PDB entry 7ZMB | electron microscopy, 2.75 A resolution | chains 1 and 3 of the 43 polymer chains in the assembly

== Chain 1 ==
Molecule: NADH-ubiquinone oxidoreductase chain 1
Source organism: Chaetomium thermophilum var. thermophilum DSM 1495
Notes: EC 7.1.1.2
UniProt: G1DJA6 (G1DJA6_CHATD); residues 1-378 here = UniProt positions 1-378
Sequence (378 residues; row label = number of the first residue in the row):
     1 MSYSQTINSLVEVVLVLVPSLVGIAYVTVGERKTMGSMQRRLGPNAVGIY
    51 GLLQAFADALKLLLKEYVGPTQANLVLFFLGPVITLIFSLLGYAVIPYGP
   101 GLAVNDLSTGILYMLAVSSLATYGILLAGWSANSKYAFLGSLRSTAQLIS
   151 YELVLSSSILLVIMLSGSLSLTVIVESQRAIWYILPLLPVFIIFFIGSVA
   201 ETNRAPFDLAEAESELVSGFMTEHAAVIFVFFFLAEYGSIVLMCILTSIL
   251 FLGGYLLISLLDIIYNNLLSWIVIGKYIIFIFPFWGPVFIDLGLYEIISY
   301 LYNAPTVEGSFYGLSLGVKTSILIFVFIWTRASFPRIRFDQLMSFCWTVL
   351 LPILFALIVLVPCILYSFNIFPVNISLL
Not modelled in the structure: 259-302
Ligand contacts:
  - 1,2-Distearoyl-sn-glycerophosphoethanolamine (3PE), molecule 1: Phe88, Leu91, Asn105, Leu107, Tyr113
  - 1,2-Distearoyl-sn-glycerophosphoethanolamine (3PE), molecule 2: Pro186, Leu187, Pro189, Leu357, Leu360, Val361, Ile364, Phe368
  - 1,2-Distearoyl-sn-glycerophosphoethanolamine (3PE), molecule 3: Pro189, Phe191, Ile192, Ile193, Phe195, Ile196, Pro206, Phe207, Val326, Thr330, Phe334, Ile337, Phe345, Val349, Leu350, Ile353
  - 1,2-Distearoyl-sn-glycerophosphoethanolamine (3PE), molecule 4: Pro352, Phe355, Ala356
  - 1,2-diacyl-sn-glycero-3-phosphocholine (PC1): Tyr26, Asn45, Ala46, Val47, Gly48, Ile49, Leu52, Leu53
What the authors report for this chain:
  - conformationally variable residues (loop rearrangement, side-chain flip): Tyr151, Glu152, Glu211, Glu223

== Chain 3 ==
Molecule: NADH-ubiquinone oxidoreductase chain 3
Source organism: Chaetomium thermophilum var. thermophilum DSM 1495
Notes: EC 7.1.1.2
UniProt: G1DJ99 (G1DJ99_CHATD); residue numbers follow UniProt; this construct covers 1-146
Sequence (146 residues; each row starts with the number of its first residue):
     1 MSAMSIYIIFVSIIAILFLAIDLIFAPHNPYKEKLSAFECGFHSFSQSRS
    51 PFNISFFIYGLVFLLLDLEILLLYPFAVSEYVNSAYGLAAALIFIGIITI
   101 GFVYELGHDALKVHSRQNISTKDLKSSVVISYLGNINNDSVNLHIK
Not modelled in the structure: 118-123, 137-146
Ligand contacts:
  - 1,2-Distearoyl-sn-glycerophosphoethanolamine (3PE), molecule 1: Ser2, Met4, Ile8
  - 1,2-Distearoyl-sn-glycerophosphoethanolamine (3PE), molecule 2: Thr99, Val103, Leu106, Gly107
  - 1,2-diacyl-sn-glycero-3-phosphocholine (PC1): Leu23, Ile24, Phe25, Ala26, Pro27, His28
What the authors report for this chain:
  - conformationally variable residues (order/disorder transition, side-chain flip): Glu39, Cys40, Leu64

== Interface between chain 1 and chain 3 ==
Residue-residue contacts - 128 pairs, chain 1 then chain 3:
  Gln5(1) - Met1(3)
  Thr6(1) - Met1(3)  hydrogen bond (side chain-backbone)
  Ser9(1) - Met1(3)
  Ser9(1) - Ser2(3)  hydrogen bond (side chain-backbone)
  Ser9(1) - Ala3(3)  hydrogen bond (side chain-backbone)
  Ser9(1) - Ile6(3)
  Leu10(1) - Phe10(3)  hydrophobic
  Val13(1) - Ala3(3)
  Val13(1) - Tyr7(3)
  Val13(1) - Phe10(3)  hydrophobic
  Val16(1) - Tyr7(3)  hydrophobic
  Leu17(1) - Tyr7(3)
  Leu17(1) - Phe10(3)  hydrophobic
  Leu17(1) - Val11(3)  hydrophobic
  Leu62(1) - Asp22(3)
  Leu63(1) - Phe18(3)
  Leu63(1) - Ile21(3)
  Leu63(1) - Asp22(3)
  Leu64(1) - Phe25(3)
  Leu64(1) - Ala26(3)
  Lys65(1) - Asp22(3)
  Lys65(1) - Ala26(3)
  Glu66(1) - Pro27(3)
  Glu66(1) - His28(3)
  Glu66(1) - Asn29(3)  hydrogen bond (side chain-backbone)
  Glu66(1) - Lys34(3)  salt bridge
  Tyr67(1) - Leu23(3)  hydrophobic
  Tyr67(1) - His28(3)  hydrogen bond (backbone-side chain)
  Val68(1) - Lys34(3)
  Val68(1) - Leu35(3)  hydrophobic
  Gly69(1) - Leu35(3)
  Pro70(1) - Leu35(3)
  Thr71(1) - Leu35(3)  hydrogen bond (backbone-backbone)
  Gln72(1) - Ser46(3)
  Asn74(1) - Arg49(3)
  Phe79(1) - Leu19(3)  hydrophobic
  Ile87(1) - Val11(3)  hydrophobic
  Leu90(1) - Tyr7(3)  hydrogen bond (backbone-side chain)
  Leu91(1) - Tyr7(3)  hydrophobic
  Leu91(1) - Ile8(3)  hydrophobic
  Tyr93(1) - Tyr7(3)
  Ala94(1) - Met4(3)  hydrophobic
  Ala94(1) - Tyr7(3)  hydrophobic
  Val104(1) - Ala3(3)
  Leu112(1) - Tyr74(3)  hydrophobic
  Tyr113(1) - Met4(3)
  Leu115(1) - Tyr74(3)
  Trp130(1) - Arg49(3)  hydrogen bond (backbone-side chain)
  Ser131(1) - Arg49(3)  hydrogen bond (backbone-side chain)
  Asn133(1) - Ser48(3)
  Asn133(1) - Arg49(3)
  Ser134(1) - Ser48(3)
  Lys135(1) - Glu39(3)  salt bridge
  Lys135(1) - Ser44(3)
  Lys135(1) - Phe45(3)  hydrogen bond (side chain-backbone)
  Lys135(1) - Gln47(3)
  Lys135(1) - Ser48(3)
  Tyr136(1) - Glu39(3)
  Tyr136(1) - Cys40(3)
  Phe138(1) - Ser48(3)
  Phe138(1) - Phe52(3)  hydrophobic
  Leu142(1) - Phe52(3)  hydrophobic
  Leu142(1) - Phe56(3)
  Ala146(1) - Phe56(3)  hydrophobic
  Ile149(1) - Tyr59(3)
  Ile149(1) - Phe63(3)  hydrophobic
  Glu152(1) - Phe63(3)
  Glu152(1) - Asp67(3)
  Leu153(1) - Phe63(3)  hydrophobic
  Leu153(1) - Leu66(3)  hydrophobic
  Leu153(1) - Ile70(3)  hydrophobic
  Ser156(1) - Ile70(3)
  Ser156(1) - Tyr74(3)  hydrogen bond (backbone-side chain)
  Ile159(1) - Tyr74(3)
  Leu160(1) - Ile70(3)  hydrophobic
  Leu160(1) - Leu73(3)
  Leu160(1) - Tyr74(3)  hydrophobic
  Leu160(1) - Ala77(3)  hydrophobic
  Ile163(1) - Ala77(3)
  Ile163(1) - Val78(3)  hydrophobic
  Met164(1) - Glu80(3)
  Gly167(1) - Ala77(3)
  Gly167(1) - Val78(3)
  Ser168(1) - Val78(3)
  Leu169(1) - Tyr74(3)  hydrophobic
  Leu169(1) - Val78(3)  hydrophobic
  Val217(1) - Phe38(3)  hydrophobic
  Thr222(1) - Phe38(3)
  Glu223(1) - Ser36(3)
  Glu223(1) - Ala37(3)
  Glu223(1) - Phe38(3)  hydrogen bond (side chain-backbone)
  Ala226(1) - Asp22(3)
  Val227(1) - Phe18(3)
  Val227(1) - Leu19(3)  hydrophobic
  Val227(1) - Asp22(3)  hydrogen bond (backbone-side chain)
  Phe231(1) - Ala15(3)
  Phe231(1) - Phe18(3)  hydrophobic
  Phe339(1) - Phe56(3)  hydrophobic
  Asp340(1) - Val113(3)
  Met343(1) - Phe56(3)  hydrophobic
  Met343(1) - Tyr59(3)
  Ser344(1) - Tyr59(3)
  Trp347(1) - Tyr59(3)
  Trp347(1) - Val62(3)  hydrophobic
  Trp347(1) - Phe63(3)  hydrophobic
  Trp347(1) - Leu66(3)  hydrophobic
  Trp347(1) - Phe102(3)
  Trp347(1) - Leu111(3)  hydrophobic
  Thr348(1) - Leu106(3)
  Pro352(1) - Phe102(3)  hydrophobic
  Phe355(1) - Leu66(3)  hydrophobic
  Ile358(1) - Ile95(3)  hydrophobic
  Val359(1) - Ile95(3)  hydrophobic
  Pro362(1) - Leu88(3)  hydrophobic
  Cys363(1) - Leu92(3)  hydrophobic
  Tyr366(1) - Ser84(3)
  Tyr366(1) - Ala85(3)  hydrophobic
  Phe371(1) - Glu80(3)
  Phe371(1) - Tyr81(3)
  Phe371(1) - Ser84(3)
  Pro372(1) - Glu80(3)
  Pro372(1) - Tyr81(3)
  Val373(1) - Tyr81(3)  hydrophobic
  Asn374(1) - Ala77(3)
  Asn374(1) - Val78(3)
  Asn374(1) - Ser79(3)
  Asn374(1) - Glu80(3)  hydrogen bond (side chain-backbone)
  Asn374(1) - Tyr81(3)  hydrogen bond (side chain-backbone)
Also at the interface, not in a pair above, chain 1 (85 interface residues in all): Glu12, Val14, Val83, Asn105, Ala132, Leu139, Leu148, Ser157, Ile228, Leu234, Arg338, Leu351, Leu365
Also at the interface, not in a pair above, chain 3 (62 interface residues in all): Ser12, Ile54, Gly60, Phe76, Arg116
The authors on this interface:
  - residue pairs: Glu152(1)-Asp67(3) (hydrogen bond)

== Overview ==
The interface between chain 1 and chain 3 involves 85 residues on one side and 62 on the other; the contacts
include 15 hydrogen bonds and 2 salt bridges. Polar pairs include Glu66(1)-Lys34(3), Lys135(1)-Glu39(3) and
Thr6(1)-Met1(3). The paper describes a hydrogen bond between Glu152(1) and Asp67(3). From the paper:
conformational variability at Tyr151(1), Glu152(1) and Glu39(3) among others.
Chain 1 is NADH-ubiquinone oxidoreductase chain 1 and chain 3 is NADH-ubiquinone oxidoreductase chain 3, both
from Chaetomium thermophilum var. thermophilum DSM 1495; the structure, CryoEM structure of mitochondrial
complex I from Chaetomium thermophilum (state 2), was determined by electron microscopy, deposited together
with 7ZM7, 7ZM8, 7ZME, 7ZMG and 7ZMH.
